9GQZ - chains F and C of the 4 polymer chains in the assembly; structure by electron microscopy, 2.36 A resolution.

[Chain F]
Molecule: Mitochondrial intermembrane space import and assembly protein 40
From: Homo sapiens
Reference sequence: Q8N4Q1 (MIA40_HUMAN); residue numbers follow UniProt; this construct covers 1-142
Amino-acid sequence (150 residues; numbered 1 to 150; the number before each row is that of its first residue):
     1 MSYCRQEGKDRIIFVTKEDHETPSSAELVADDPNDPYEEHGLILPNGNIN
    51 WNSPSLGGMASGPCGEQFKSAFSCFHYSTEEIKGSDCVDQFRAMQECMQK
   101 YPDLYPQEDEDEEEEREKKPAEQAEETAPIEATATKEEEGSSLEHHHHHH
Disordered / not traced: 1, 24-150
Sequence notes: conflict Ser53 (Cys in Q8N4Q1), Ser55 (Cys in Q8N4Q1); expression tag (143-150)
From the paper describing this entry:
  - mutagenesis - Y3I/F14I: decreased catalytic activity with Apoptosis-inducing factor 1, mitochondrial (chain C)

[Chain C]
Molecule: Apoptosis-inducing factor 1, mitochondrial
From: Homo sapiens
Notes: EC 1.6.99.-
Reference sequence: O95831 (AIFM1_HUMAN); residues 103-613 here = UniProt positions 103-613
Amino-acid sequence (540 residues; numbered 85 to 624; the number before each row is that of its first residue):
    85 MASMTGGQQMGRGSEFMGGLTPEQKQKKAALSASEGEEVPQDKAPSHVPF
   135 LLIGGGTAAFAAARSIRARDPGARVLIVSEDPELPYMRPPLSKELWFSDD
   185 PNVTKTLRFKQWNGKERSIYFQPPSFYVSAQDLPHIENGGVAVLTGKKVV
   235 QLDVRDNMVKLNDGSQITYEKCLIATGGTPRSLSAIDRAGAEVKSRTTLF
   285 RKIGDFRSLEKISREVKSITIIGGGFLGSELACALGRKARALGTEVIQLF
   335 PEKGNMGKILPEYLSNWTMEKVRREGVKVMPNAIVQSVGVSSGKLLIKLK
   385 DGRKVETDHIVAAVGLEPNVELAKTGGLEIDSDFGGFRVNAELQARSNIW
   435 VAGDAACFYDIKLGRRRVEHHDHAVVSGRLAGENMTGAAKPYWHQSMFWS
   485 DLGPDVGYEAIGLVDSSLPTVGVFAKATAQDNPKSATEQSGTGIRSESET
   535 ESEASEITIPPSTPAVPQAPVQGEDYGKGVIFYLRDKVVVGIVLWNIFNR
   585 MPIARKIIKDGEQHEDLNEVAKLFNIHEDAAALEHHHHHH
Disordered / not traced: 85-128, 511-557, 612-624
Sequence notes: initiating methionine (85); expression tag (86-102, 614-624)
Residues lining bound ligands:
  - FAD (flavin-adenine dinucleotide): Ile137, Gly138, Gly139, Gly140, Thr141, Ala142, Ala143, Val162, Ser163, Glu164, Asp165, Arg172, Pro173, Leu175, Ser176, Lys177, Lys231, Lys232, Val233, Ala259, Thr260, Gly261, Gly262, Phe284, Arg285, Leu311, Glu314, Asn403, Ala436, Gly437, Asp438, Glu453, His454, His455, Asp456, Ala458, Phe482, Trp483
  - NAD (nicotinamide-adenine-dinucleotide): Ser176, Lys177, Leu267, Arg285, Ile306, Gly307, Gly308, Gly309, Phe310, Leu311, Gly312, Glu314, Phe334, Pro335, Glu336, Lys342, Ala397, Val398, Gly399, Leu400, Asp438, Glu453, His454, Phe482, Trp483, Ser484
Curated features (UniProtKB/Swiss-Prot):
  - motif: Lys446 to Arg451 (Nuclear localization signal)
  - binding site (FAD): Gly138 to Ala142, Glu164, Asp165, Arg172, Lys177, Val233, Arg285, Asp438, His454, His455, Trp483
  - binding site (NAD(+)): Trp196, Gly308 to Leu311, Glu336, Lys342, Gly399, Glu453, His454, Trp483, Glu493, Asn583
  - modified residue: Thr105 (Phosphothreonine), Lys109 (N6-succinyllysine), Ser116 (Phosphoserine), Ser118 (Phosphoserine), Ser268 (Phosphoserine), Ser292 (Phosphoserine), Ser371 (Phosphoserine), Lys388 (N6-acetyllysine), Thr521 (Phosphothreonine), Ser524 (Phosphoserine), Ser530 (Phosphoserine), Lys593 (N6-acetyllysine)
  - cross-link: Lys255 (Glycyl lysine isopeptide (Lys-Gly) (interchain with G-Cter in ubiquitin))
  - natural variant: Arg201 (deletion: In COXPD6), Gln235 (Q235H: In SEMDHL), Asp237 (D237G: In SEMDHL; D237V: In SEMDHL), Val243 (V243L: In COXPD6), Thr260 (T260A: In DFNX5), Gly262 (G262S: Found in patient with mitochondrial encephalomyopathy with moderate clinical severity and slow progressive course despite early onset as well as and cerebellar involvement), Gly308 (G308E: In COXPD6), Gly338 (G338E: In COXPD6), Leu344 (L344F: In DFNX5; uncertain significance), Gly360 (G360R: In DFNX5; uncertain significance), Arg422 (R422Q: In DFNX5; R422W: In DFNX5), Arg430 (R430C: In DFNX5; uncertain significance), 6 further natural variant entries in UniProt
  - mutagenesis: Trp196 (W196A: Increases protein dimerization at lower NADH levels), Glu413 to Arg430 (Disrupts dimerization. Lower efficiency in stabilizing charge-transfer complexes upon coenzyme reduction), Tyr443 to Ile445 (Disrupts dimerization. Disrupts dimerization; when associated with A-477), His454 (H454A: Allows dimerization in absence of NADH), Trp477 (W477A: Disrupts dimerization; when associated with A-443--445-A), Ser480 (S480A: Allows dimerization in absence of NADH), Asp485 (D485A: Increases protein dimerization at lower NADH levels), Arg529 (R529A: Increases protein dimerization at lower NADH levels), Glu531 (E531A: Increases protein dimerization at lower NADH levels), Glu533 (E533A: Increases protein dimerization at lower NADH levels), Glu535 (E535A: Increases protein dimerization at lower NADH levels)

[How chain F and chain C interact]
Residue-residue contacts (37; chain F residue first):
  Arg5(F) with Tyr560(C), hydrogen bond
  Lys9(F) with Ser500(C), hydrogen bond (side chain-backbone); Ser501(C); Leu502(C); Pro503(C); Thr504(C), hydrogen bond (backbone-backbone)
  Asp10(F) with Pro345(C); Tyr347(C); Pro503(C); Thr504(C), hydrogen bond
  Arg11(F) with Thr504(C), hydrogen bond (backbone-backbone); Val505(C); Gly506(C), hydrogen bond (backbone-backbone)
  Ile12(F) with Tyr347(C); Gly506(C); Phe508(C), hydrophobic; Tyr560(C)
  Ile13(F) with Val505(C), hydrophobic; Gly506(C), hydrogen bond (backbone-backbone); Val507(C); Phe508(C), hydrogen bond (backbone-backbone)
  Phe14(F) with Phe508(C)
  Val15(F) with Val507(C), hydrophobic; Phe508(C), hydrogen bond (backbone-backbone); Ala509(C); Lys510(C), hydrogen bond (backbone-backbone); Ile610(C), hydrophobic; His611(C), hydrogen bond (backbone-side chain)
  Thr16(F) with His611(C)
  Lys17(F) with His611(C), hydrogen bond (backbone-side chain)
  His20(F) with Ala605(C); Lys606(C), hydrogen bond (side chain-backbone); Phe608(C), hydrogen bond (side chain-backbone); Asn609(C); His611(C)
  Thr22(F) with Lys606(C), hydrogen bond (backbone-side chain)
  Pro23(F) with Lys606(C)
Other interface residues (no listed pair), chain F (14 interface residues in all): Glu7
Other interface residues (no listed pair), chain C (23 interface residues in all): Glu558, Asp559, Asn602

[In short]
Chain F and chain C form an interface of 14 and 23 residues respectively, with 15 hydrogen bonds. Among the
polar pairs are Arg5(F)-Tyr560(C), Lys9(F)-Ser500(C) and Asp10(F)-Thr504(C). Ligands of chain C:
flavin-adenine dinucleotide and NAD. The paper reports that Y3I/F14I of chain F reduce catalytic activity with
Apoptosis-inducing factor 1, mitochondrial (chain C).
Chain F is Mitochondrial intermembrane space import and assembly protein 40 and chain C is Apoptosis-inducing
factor 1, mitochondrial, both from Homo sapiens; the structure, Interaction with AK2A links AIFM1 to cellular
energy metabolism. The cryo-EM structure of dimeric AIFM1 engaged ..., was determined by electron microscopy
together with 9GQY from the same study.
